4W4N - chains A and B; structure by X-ray diffraction, 1.80 A resolution.

[Chain A (and B)]
Molecule: Ig gamma-1 chain C region
From: Homo sapiens
Notes: chain B of this document is another copy of the same molecule, construct and numbering; everything in this record applies to it too
UniProtKB: P01857 (IGHG1_HUMAN); residues 224-446 here correspond to UniProt positions 107-329 (UniProt number = residue number - 117)
Sequence (223 residues; row label = number of the first residue in the row):
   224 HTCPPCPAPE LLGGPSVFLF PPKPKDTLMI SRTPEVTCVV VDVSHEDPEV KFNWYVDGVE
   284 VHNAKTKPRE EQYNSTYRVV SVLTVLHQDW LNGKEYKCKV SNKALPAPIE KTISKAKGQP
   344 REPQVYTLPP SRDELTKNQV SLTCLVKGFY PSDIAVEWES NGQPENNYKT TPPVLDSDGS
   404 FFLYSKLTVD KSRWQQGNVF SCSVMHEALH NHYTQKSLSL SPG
Unresolved in the structure: 224-237, 444-446 (chain B: 224-236, 444-446)
Cystine bridges: C261-C321, C367-C425
Covalent attachments: glycan linked to N297
What the authors report for this chain:
  - conformationally variable residues: D265 to V273, P291 to T299, V323 to P329
  - post-translational modification sites: N297 (citing earlier work)

[Chain A / chain B interface]
Contacting residue pairs - 50 pairs, chain A then chain B:
  Q347(A) - K360(B)
  Y349(A) - S354(B)
  Y349(A) - D356(B)
  Y349(A) - E357(B)
  T350(A) - S354(B)
  L351(A) - L351(B)  hydrophobic
  L351(A) - P352(B)
  L351(A) - S354(B)
  L351(A) - T366(B)
  S354(A) - Y349(B)
  S354(A) - T350(B)
  S354(A) - L351(B)
  D356(A) - Y349(B)
  D356(A) - K439(B)  salt bridge
  E357(A) - Y349(B)
  E357(A) - K370(B)
  K360(A) - Q347(B)
  K360(A) - Y349(B)
  S364(A) - L368(B)
  S364(A) - K370(B)
  T366(A) - L351(B)
  T366(A) - Y407(B)  hydrogen bond
  L368(A) - S364(B)
  L368(A) - K409(B)
  K370(A) - E357(B)  salt bridge
  K370(A) - S364(B)
  N390(A) - S400(B)  hydrogen bond
  K392(A) - L398(B)
  K392(A) - D399(B)
  K392(A) - S400(B)
  K392(A) - F405(B)
  T394(A) - T394(B)
  T394(A) - V397(B)
  P395(A) - V397(B)
  V397(A) - T394(B)
  V397(A) - P395(B)
  L398(A) - K392(B)
  D399(A) - K392(B)
  D399(A) - K409(B)  salt bridge
  S400(A) - N390(B)  hydrogen bond
  F405(A) - K392(B)
  F405(A) - K409(B)
  Y407(A) - T366(B)  hydrogen bond
  Y407(A) - Y407(B)  hydrophobic
  Y407(A) - K409(B)
  K409(A) - L368(B)
  K409(A) - D399(B)  salt bridge
  K409(A) - F405(B)
  K409(A) - Y407(B)
  K439(A) - D356(B)  salt bridge
Interface residues without a listed pair, chain A (27 interface residues in all): P352, T393, S408
Interface residues without a listed pair, chain B (28 interface residues in all): P353, T393, S408

[Summary]
The interface between chain A and chain B involves 27 residues on one side and 28 on the other; the contacts
include 4 hydrogen bonds and 5 salt bridges. Among the polar pairs are D356(A)-K439(B), K370(A)-E357(B) and
D399(A)-K409(B). The paper reports a modification site at N297(A); conformational variability at D265(A),
P291(A) and V323(A).
Chain A and chain B are both Ig gamma-1 chain C region (Homo sapiens); the structure, Crystal structure of
human Fc at 1.80 A, was determined by X-ray diffraction (same publication as 4W4O).
